PDB entry 2XYT | X-ray diffraction, 2.05 A resolution | chains D and E of the 5 polymer chains in the assembly

Chain D (and E):
Protein: Soluble acetylcholine receptor
Organism: Aplysia californica
Notes: chain E of this document is another copy of the same molecule, construct and numbering; everything in this record applies to it too
UniProtKB: Q8WSF8 (Q8WSF8_APLCA); residues 1-217 here correspond to UniProt positions 20-236 (UniProt number = residue number + 19)
Amino-acid sequence (217 residues; numbered 1 to 217; the number before each row is that of its first residue):
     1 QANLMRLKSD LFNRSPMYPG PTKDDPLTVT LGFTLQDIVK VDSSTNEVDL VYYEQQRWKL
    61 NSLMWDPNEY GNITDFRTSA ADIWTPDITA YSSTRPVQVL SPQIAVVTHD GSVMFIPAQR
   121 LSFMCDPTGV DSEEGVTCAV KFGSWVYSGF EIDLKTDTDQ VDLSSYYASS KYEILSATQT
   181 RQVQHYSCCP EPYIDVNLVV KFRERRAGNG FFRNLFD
Not modelled in the structure: 206-217
Differences from the reference sequence: conflict Val41 (Ala60 in Q8WSF8), Val136 (Ala155 in Q8WSF8)
Disulfides: Cys125-Cys138, Cys188-Cys189
Ligand contacts: D-tubocurarine (TC9): Tyr91, Ser144, Trp145, Tyr186, Cys188, Cys189, Glu191, Tyr193
From the paper describing this entry:
  - binding site for D-tubocurarine: Thr34, Tyr53, Gln55, Tyr91, Met114, Ile116, Lys141, Ser144, Trp145, Ser165, Tyr186, Cys188, Cys189, Glu191, Tyr193

How chain D and chain E interact:
Pairs across the interface (48; chain D residue first):
  Pro16(D) - Met5(E)  hydrophobic
  Pro19(D) - Gln1(E)
  Pro19(D) - Leu4(E)
  Pro19(D) - Met5(E)
  Thr22(D) - Leu4(E)
  Lys23(D) - Asn72(E)
  Asp25(D) - Gln1(E)
  Ser43(D) - Lys171(E)  hydrogen bond (backbone-side chain)
  Ser44(D) - Lys171(E)
  Thr45(D) - Val39(E)
  Asn46(D) - Ser169(E)  hydrogen bond (side chain-backbone)
  Asn46(D) - Ser170(E)
  Asn46(D) - Lys171(E)
  Glu47(D) - Arg120(E)  salt bridge
  Asp87(D) - Pro102(E)
  Asp87(D) - Ile104(E)
  Thr89(D) - Leu100(E)
  Thr89(D) - Pro102(E)
  Tyr91(D) - Gln36(E)  hydrogen bond (backbone-side chain)
  Tyr91(D) - Tyr53(E)  hydrogen bond (backbone-side chain)
  Ser92(D) - Gln36(E)
  Ser93(D) - Val51(E)
  Ser93(D) - Leu100(E)
  Thr94(D) - Val39(E)
  Thr94(D) - Arg120(E)  hydrogen bond (backbone-side chain)
  Arg95(D) - Gln98(E)  hydrogen bond
  Arg95(D) - Leu100(E)
  Arg95(D) - Arg120(E)
  Pro96(D) - Gln98(E)
  Pro96(D) - Val99(E)
  Pro96(D) - Leu100(E)
  Met124(D) - Gln36(E)
  Met124(D) - Asp37(E)
  Met124(D) - Val51(E)  hydrophobic
  Met124(D) - Tyr167(E)
  Cys125(D) - Tyr167(E)
  Asp126(D) - Tyr167(E)  hydrogen bond (backbone-side chain)
  Asp126(D) - Ser169(E)
  Asp126(D) - Arg205(E)  salt bridge
  Trp145(D) - Tyr53(E)  hydrophobic
  Trp145(D) - Ser101(E)
  Trp145(D) - Pro102(E)
  Trp145(D) - Ile116(E)  hydrogen bond (side chain-backbone)
  Trp145(D) - Ala118(E)  hydrophobic
  Val146(D) - Arg77(E)  hydrogen bond (backbone-side chain)
  Val146(D) - Ile104(E)
  Tyr147(D) - Arg77(E)
  Glu151(D) - Arg77(E)  salt bridge
Interface residues without a listed pair, chain D (28 interface residues in all): Met17, Gly20, Asp24
Interface residues without a listed pair, chain E (28 interface residues in all): Lys8, Lys40, Gly71, Thr74

Summary:
The chain D/chain E interface involves 28 residues from each chain; the contacts include 9 hydrogen bonds and
3 salt bridges. Polar contacts include Glu47(D)-Arg120(E), Asp126(D)-Arg205(E) and Glu151(D)-Arg77(E). Ligands
of chain D: D-tubocurarine. From the paper: a binding site for D-tubocurarine at Thr34(D), Tyr53(D) and
Gln55(D) among others.
Both chains are Soluble acetylcholine receptor (Aplysia californica). Entry 2XYT (Crystal structure of Aplysia
californica AChBP in complex with d- tubocurarine) was determined by X-ray diffraction, deposited together
with 2XYS.
